PDB entry 2C16 | X-ray diffraction, 2.02 A resolution | chains A and B

[Chain A (and B)]
Molecule: Delta-aminolevulinic acid dehydratase
Source organism: Pseudomonas aeruginosa
Notes: EC 4.2.1.24; chain B of this document is another copy of the same molecule, construct and numbering; everything in this record applies to it too
UniProt: Q59643 (HEM2_PSEAE); residues 1-337 here = UniProt positions 1-337
Amino-acid sequence (337 residues; row label = number of the first residue in the row):
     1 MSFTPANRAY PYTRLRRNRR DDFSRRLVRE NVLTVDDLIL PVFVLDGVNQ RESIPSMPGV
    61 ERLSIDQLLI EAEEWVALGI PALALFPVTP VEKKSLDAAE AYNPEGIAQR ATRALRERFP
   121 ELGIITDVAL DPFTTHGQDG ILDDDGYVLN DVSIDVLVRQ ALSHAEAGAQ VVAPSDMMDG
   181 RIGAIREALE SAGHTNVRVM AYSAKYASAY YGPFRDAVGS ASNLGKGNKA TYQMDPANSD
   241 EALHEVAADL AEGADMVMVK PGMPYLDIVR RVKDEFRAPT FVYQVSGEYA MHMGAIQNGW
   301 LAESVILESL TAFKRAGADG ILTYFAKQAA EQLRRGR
Unresolved in the structure: 1-2, 221-227, 337
Construct notes: conflict Val199 (Ile in Q59643)
Modified positions: Lys205 ((Z)-n^6-[(4S,5R)-5-(2-carboxyethyl)-4-(carboxymethyl)-1-hydroxydihydro-2H-thiopyranium-3(4h)-ylidene]-L-lysine; OBS)
Covalent attachments: covalent link Lys205-Lys260
Bound ions: Mg2+ near Glu245 (its only coordinating residue here)
Curated features (UniProtKB/Swiss-Prot):
  - active site: Lys260 (Schiff-base intermediate with substrate)
  - binding site (5-aminolevulinate): Arg215, Lys229, Ser286, Tyr324
  - binding site (Mg(2+)): Glu245

[How chain A and chain B interact]
Contacting residue pairs (169; chain A residue first):
  Phe3(A) - Leu243(B)  hydrophobic
  Phe3(A) - His244(B)
  Phe3(A) - Glu275(B)
  Phe3(A) - Phe276(B)  hydrophobic
  Arg8(A) - His244(B)  hydrogen bond
  Tyr10(A) - Asp151(B)  hydrogen bond
  Tyr10(A) - Asp179(B)
  Tyr10(A) - Gly180(B)
  Tyr10(A) - Glu252(B)
  Arg14(A) - Asn150(B)
  Arg14(A) - Asp151(B)  salt bridge
  Arg14(A) - Asp179(B)
  Leu15(A) - Asp179(B)  hydrogen bond (backbone-side chain)
  Leu15(A) - His244(B)
  Leu15(A) - Glu245(B)
  Arg16(A) - Tyr147(B)  hydrogen bond
  Arg16(A) - Val148(B)  hydrogen bond (side chain-backbone)
  Arg16(A) - Asn150(B)  hydrogen bond
  Arg16(A) - Met177(B)
  Arg16(A) - Met178(B)
  Arg16(A) - Asp179(B)  hydrogen bond (backbone-side chain)
  Arg16(A) - Thr231(B)  hydrogen bond (side chain-backbone)
  Arg16(A) - Tyr232(B)
  Arg19(A) - Ala230(B)
  Arg19(A) - Thr231(B)
  Arg19(A) - Tyr232(B)  hydrogen bond (side chain-backbone)
  Arg19(A) - Gln233(B)
  Arg19(A) - Met234(B)
  Arg19(A) - Glu241(B)  salt bridge
  Arg19(A) - Glu245(B)  salt bridge
  Arg20(A) - Tyr147(B)
  Arg20(A) - Thr231(B)
  Arg25(A) - Asn228(B)
  Arg25(A) - Ala230(B)  hydrogen bond (side chain-backbone)
  Arg25(A) - Thr231(B)
  Arg29(A) - Asp235(B)  salt bridge
  Arg29(A) - Ala237(B)
  Arg29(A) - Asn238(B)
  Glu30(A) - Ala237(B)
  Glu30(A) - Asn238(B)  hydrogen bond (backbone-side chain)
  Glu30(A) - Ser239(B)  hydrogen bond (side chain-backbone)
  Glu30(A) - Asp240(B)  hydrogen bond (side chain-backbone)
  Glu30(A) - Glu241(B)  hydrogen bond (side chain-backbone)
  Asn31(A) - Ala237(B)  hydrogen bond (side chain-backbone)
  Pro55(A) - Trp300(B)
  Ser56(A) - Trp300(B)
  Pro58(A) - Trp300(B)  hydrophobic
  Tyr147(A) - Arg16(B)  hydrogen bond
  Tyr147(A) - Arg20(B)
  Val148(A) - Arg16(B)  hydrogen bond (backbone-side chain)
  Asn150(A) - Arg14(B)
  Asn150(A) - Arg16(B)  hydrogen bond
  Asp151(A) - Tyr10(B)  hydrogen bond
  Asp151(A) - Arg14(B)  salt bridge
  Met177(A) - Arg16(B)
  Met178(A) - Arg16(B)
  Asp179(A) - Tyr10(B)
  Asp179(A) - Arg14(B)
  Asp179(A) - Leu15(B)  hydrogen bond (side chain-backbone)
  Asp179(A) - Arg16(B)  hydrogen bond (side chain-backbone)
  Gly180(A) - Tyr10(B)
  Ser208(A) - Glu308(B)  hydrogen bond
  Ala209(A) - Leu301(B)
  Ala209(A) - Ser304(B)
  Ala209(A) - Val305(B)  hydrophobic
  Ala209(A) - Glu308(B)  hydrogen bond (backbone-side chain)
  Tyr210(A) - Met263(B)
  Tyr210(A) - His292(B)  hydrogen bond
  Tyr210(A) - Val305(B)
  Tyr210(A) - Glu308(B)
  Tyr210(A) - Ser309(B)
  Pro213(A) - Trp300(B)
  Pro213(A) - Leu301(B)
  Ala230(A) - Arg19(B)
  Ala230(A) - Arg25(B)
  Thr231(A) - Arg16(B)  hydrogen bond (backbone-side chain)
  Thr231(A) - Arg19(B)
  Thr231(A) - Arg20(B)
  Thr231(A) - Arg25(B)
  Tyr232(A) - Arg16(B)
  Tyr232(A) - Arg19(B)  hydrogen bond (backbone-side chain)
  Gln233(A) - Arg19(B)
  Met234(A) - Arg19(B)
  Asp235(A) - Arg29(B)  salt bridge
  Pro236(A) - Arg315(B)  hydrogen bond (backbone-side chain)
  Ala237(A) - Arg29(B)
  Ala237(A) - Glu30(B)
  Ala237(A) - Asn31(B)  hydrogen bond (backbone-side chain)
  Ala237(A) - Thr311(B)
  Ala237(A) - Arg315(B)
  Asn238(A) - Arg29(B)
  Asn238(A) - Glu30(B)  hydrogen bond (side chain-backbone)
  Asn238(A) - Arg315(B)
  Ser239(A) - Glu30(B)  hydrogen bond (backbone-side chain)
  Ser239(A) - Arg315(B)
  Asp240(A) - Glu30(B)  hydrogen bond (backbone-side chain)
  Glu241(A) - Arg19(B)  salt bridge
  Glu241(A) - Glu30(B)  hydrogen bond (backbone-side chain)
  Leu243(A) - Phe3(B)  hydrophobic
  His244(A) - Phe3(B)
  His244(A) - Arg8(B)  hydrogen bond
  His244(A) - Leu15(B)
  Glu245(A) - Leu15(B)
  Glu245(A) - Arg19(B)  salt bridge
  Glu252(A) - Tyr10(B)
  Met263(A) - Tyr210(B)
  Met263(A) - Met263(B)  hydrophobic
  Met263(A) - Pro264(B)
  Met263(A) - Leu266(B)
  Pro264(A) - Met263(B)  hydrophobic
  Pro264(A) - Leu266(B)
  Pro264(A) - Ala312(B)
  Pro264(A) - Arg315(B)  hydrogen bond (backbone-side chain)
  Tyr265(A) - Glu308(B)  hydrogen bond
  Tyr265(A) - Arg315(B)
  Leu266(A) - Met263(B)
  Leu266(A) - Pro264(B)
  Leu266(A) - Asp267(B)
  Asp267(A) - Leu266(B)
  Asp267(A) - Asp267(B)
  Asp267(A) - Arg270(B)
  Asp267(A) - Arg315(B)  salt bridge
  Asp267(A) - Ala316(B)
  Ile268(A) - Arg315(B)
  Arg270(A) - Asp267(B)
  Arg270(A) - Arg271(B)
  Arg271(A) - Arg270(B)
  Glu275(A) - Phe3(B)
  Phe276(A) - Phe3(B)  hydrophobic
  Gly287(A) - Leu301(B)
  Ala290(A) - Trp300(B)
  Met291(A) - Met291(B)
  Met291(A) - His292(B)
  Met291(A) - Ala295(B)  hydrophobic
  Met291(A) - Leu301(B)  hydrophobic
  His292(A) - Tyr210(B)  hydrogen bond
  His292(A) - Met291(B)
  Ala295(A) - Met291(B)  hydrophobic
  Trp300(A) - Pro55(B)
  Trp300(A) - Ser56(B)
  Trp300(A) - Pro58(B)  hydrophobic
  Trp300(A) - Gly212(B)
  Trp300(A) - Pro213(B)
  Trp300(A) - Ala290(B)
  Trp300(A) - Gly294(B)
  Trp300(A) - Gln297(B)
  Leu301(A) - Ala209(B)
  Leu301(A) - Tyr210(B)  hydrophobic
  Leu301(A) - Gly287(B)
  Leu301(A) - Met291(B)  hydrophobic
  Ser304(A) - Ala209(B)
  Val305(A) - Ala209(B)
  Val305(A) - Tyr210(B)
  Glu308(A) - Ser208(B)  hydrogen bond
  Glu308(A) - Ala209(B)  hydrogen bond (side chain-backbone)
  Glu308(A) - Tyr210(B)
  Glu308(A) - Tyr265(B)  hydrogen bond
  Ser309(A) - Tyr210(B)
  Thr311(A) - Ala237(B)
  Ala312(A) - Pro264(B)
  Arg315(A) - Pro236(B)  hydrogen bond (side chain-backbone)
  Arg315(A) - Ala237(B)
  Arg315(A) - Asn238(B)
  Arg315(A) - Ser239(B)
  Arg315(A) - Pro264(B)  hydrogen bond (side chain-backbone)
  Arg315(A) - Tyr265(B)
  Arg315(A) - Asp267(B)  salt bridge
  Arg315(A) - Ile268(B)
  Ala316(A) - Asp267(B)
Other interface residues (no listed pair), chain A (76 interface residues in all): Pro5, Val28, Leu149, Ile154, Ala207, Gly212, Ala247, Gly294
Other interface residues (no listed pair), chain B (78 interface residues in all): Pro5, Val28, Leu149, Ile154, Ala207, Ala247

[Summary]
76 residues of chain A face 78 of chain B across their interface; the contacts include 41 hydrogen bonds and
10 salt bridges. Among the polar pairs are Arg14(A)-Asp151(B), Arg19(A)-Glu241(B) and Arg19(A)-Glu245(B).
Both chains are Delta-aminolevulinic acid dehydratase (Pseudomonas aeruginosa). Entry 2C16
(5-(4-Carboxy-2-oxo-butane-1-sulfinyl)-4-oxo-pentanoic acid acid bound to Porphobilinogen synthase from
Pseudomonas aeruginosa) was determined by X-ray diffraction, deposited together with 2C13, 2C14, 2C15, 2C18
and 2C19.
